Entry 4NFR (X-ray diffraction, 3.00 A resolution); this record covers chains A and B.

# Chain A (and B)
Name: Aspartoacylase
From: Homo sapiens
Notes: EC 3.5.1.15; chain B of this document is another copy of the same molecule, construct and numbering; everything in this record applies to it too
UniProtKB: P45381 (ACY2_HUMAN); residues 1-313 here = UniProt positions 1-313
Amino-acid sequence (313 residues; each row starts with the number of its first residue):
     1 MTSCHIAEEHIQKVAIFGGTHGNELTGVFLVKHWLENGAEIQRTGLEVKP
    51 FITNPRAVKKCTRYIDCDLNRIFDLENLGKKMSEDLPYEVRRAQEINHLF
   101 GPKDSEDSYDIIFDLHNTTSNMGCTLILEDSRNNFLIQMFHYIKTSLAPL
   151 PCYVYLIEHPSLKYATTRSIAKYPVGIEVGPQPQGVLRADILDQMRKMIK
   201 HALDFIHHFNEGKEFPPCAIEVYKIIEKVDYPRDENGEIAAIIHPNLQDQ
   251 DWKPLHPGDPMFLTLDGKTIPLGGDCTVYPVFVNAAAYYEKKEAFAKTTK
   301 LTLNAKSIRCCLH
Not modelled in the structure: 1-9, 311-313
Differences from the reference sequence: engineered mutation A285 (Glu in P45381)
Bound ions: Zn2+: H21, E24, H116
Ligand contacts: N-phosphonomethyl-L-aspartic acid: H21, E24, R63, N70, H116, N117, T118, I127, Y164, R168, E178, F282, A287, Y288, K291

# Chain A / chain B interface
Contacting residue pairs (38; chain A residue first):
  F29(A) - I239(B)
  F29(A) - L265(B)  hydrophobic
  H33(A) - L265(B)
  T119(A) - P183(B)
  P183(A) - T119(B)
  Q184(A) - Q184(B)
  G185(A) - Y289(B)
  V186(A) - N284(B)
  V186(A) - A286(B)  hydrophobic
  V186(A) - Y289(B)
  L187(A) - I242(B)  hydrophobic
  L187(A) - N284(B)  hydrogen bond (backbone-side chain)
  L187(A) - Y289(B)  hydrogen bond (backbone-side chain)
  R188(A) - Q248(B)
  R188(A) - D249(B)  salt bridge
  A189(A) - I242(B)  hydrophobic
  A189(A) - I243(B)
  A189(A) - P245(B)
  R196(A) - L265(B)  hydrogen bond (side chain-backbone)
  I239(A) - F29(B)
  I242(A) - L187(B)  hydrophobic
  I242(A) - A189(B)  hydrophobic
  I243(A) - A189(B)
  P245(A) - A189(B)
  Q248(A) - R188(B)
  Q248(A) - A189(B)
  D249(A) - R188(B)  salt bridge
  L265(A) - F29(B)
  L265(A) - H33(B)
  L265(A) - R196(B)  hydrogen bond (backbone-side chain)
  D266(A) - H33(B)
  N284(A) - V186(B)
  N284(A) - L187(B)  hydrogen bond (side chain-backbone)
  A286(A) - G185(B)
  A286(A) - V186(B)  hydrophobic
  Y289(A) - G185(B)
  Y289(A) - V186(B)
  Y289(A) - L187(B)  hydrogen bond (side chain-backbone)
Also at the interface, not in a pair above, chain A (24 interface residues in all): L25, L30
Also at the interface, not in a pair above, chain B (25 interface residues in all): L25, L30, L192, D266

# In short
24 residues of chain A and 25 residues of chain B are in contact, with 6 hydrogen bonds and 2 salt bridges.
Among the polar pairs are R188(A)-D249(B), L187(A)-N284(B) and L187(A)-Y289(B). Ligands of chain A:
N-phosphonomethyl-L-aspartic acid. H21(A), E24(A) and H116(A) coordinate Zn2+.
Both chains are Aspartoacylase (Homo sapiens). Entry 4NFR (Human brain aspartoacylase mutant E285A complex
with intermediate analog (N-phosphonomethyl-L-aspartate)) was determined by X-ray diffraction together with
4MRI and 4TNU from the same study.
